PDB entry 8BD4 | electron microscopy, 3.44 A resolution | chains A and S of the 12 polymer chains in the assembly

== Chain A ==
Molecule: TnsC
Source organism: Scytonema hofmannii
Reference sequence: A0A8J0PCL3 (A0A8J0PCL3_9CYAN); residues 1-276 here = UniProt positions 1-276
Amino-acid sequence (276 residues; row label = number of the first residue in the row):
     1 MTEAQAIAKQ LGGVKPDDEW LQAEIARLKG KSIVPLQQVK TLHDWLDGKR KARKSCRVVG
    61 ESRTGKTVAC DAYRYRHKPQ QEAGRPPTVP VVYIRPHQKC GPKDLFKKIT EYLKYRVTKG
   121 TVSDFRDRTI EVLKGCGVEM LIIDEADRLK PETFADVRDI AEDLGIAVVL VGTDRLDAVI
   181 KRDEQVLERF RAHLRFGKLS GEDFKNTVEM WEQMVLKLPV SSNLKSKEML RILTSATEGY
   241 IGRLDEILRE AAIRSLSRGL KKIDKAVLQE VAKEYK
Disordered / not traced: 1-16
Bound ions: Mg2+: T67 (together with ATP); Zn2+: R128 (shared with C133(S), C136(S), C151(S), C154(S) of chain S)
Ligand contacts: ATP (adenosine-5'-triphosphate): K31, S32, I33, V34, V39, E61, S62, R63, T64, G65, K66, T67, V68, E145, T173, W211, I241, G242, D245

== Chain S ==
Molecule: TniQ (Homology model)
Source organism: Scytonema hofmannii
Reference sequence: A0A8J0PCL5 (A0A8J0PCL5_9CYAN); residue numbers follow UniProt; this construct covers 1-167
Amino-acid sequence (167 residues; each row starts with the number of its first residue):
     1 MIEAPDVKPW LFLIKPYEGE SLSHFLGRFR RANHLSASGL GTLAGIGAIV ARWERFHFNP
    61 RPSQQELEAI ASVVEVDAQR LAQMLPPAGV GMQHEPIRLC GACYAESPCH RIEWQYKSVW
   121 KCDRHQLKIL AKCPNCQAPF KMPALWEDGC CHRCRMPFAE MAKLQKV
Disordered / not traced: 1-11, 167
Bound ions: Zn2+ site 1: C100, C103, C122, H125; Zn2+ site 2: C133, C136, C151, C154 (shared with R128(A) of chain A)

== How chain A and chain S interact ==
Residue-residue contacts - 73 pairs, chain A then chain S:
  Q81(A) with E160(S), hydrogen bond
  E82(A) with K163(S)
  A83(A) with K163(S), hydrogen bond (backbone-side chain)
  G84(A) with K163(S)
  R85(A) with E160(S); K163(S)
  P86(A) with M156(S), hydrophobic
  P87(A) with E160(S)
  K107(A) with R155(S)
  T110(A) with C151(S), hydrogen bond (side chain-backbone); H152(S); R153(S), hydrogen bond (side chain-backbone); C154(S); R155(S), hydrogen bond (backbone-side chain)
  E111(A) with D148(S); R155(S)
  L113(A) with R155(S); P157(S)
  K114(A) with C150(S), hydrogen bond (backbone-side chain); R155(S); M156(S); P157(S)
  Y115(A) with N135(S); D148(S); C150(S), hydrogen bond (backbone-side chain); C151(S); C154(S), hydrophobic; R155(S), hydrogen bond (backbone-side chain); M156(S), hydrogen bond (side chain-backbone); P157(S)
  R116(A) with W146(S), hydrogen bond (side chain-backbone); E147(S), salt bridge; D148(S), salt bridge; G149(S); C150(S), hydrogen bond (backbone-backbone); C151(S), hydrogen bond (backbone-backbone); H152(S), hydrogen bond (backbone-backbone); R155(S), hydrogen bond (backbone-side chain)
  V117(A) with K141(S); L145(S); D148(S), hydrogen bond (backbone-side chain); C150(S); H152(S); R155(S)
  T118(A) with F140(S); K141(S), hydrogen bond (backbone-side chain); H152(S), hydrogen bond
  K119(A) with K141(S), hydrogen bond (backbone-side chain); L145(S)
  G120(A) with K141(S)
  D124(A) with R153(S)
  F125(A) with K141(S)
  D127(A) with R153(S), hydrogen bond (backbone-side chain)
  R128(A) with C133(S), hydrogen bond; C136(S), hydrogen bond; A138(S); C151(S), hydrogen bond; H152(S); R153(S); C154(S), hydrogen bond; R155(S); M156(S)
  T129(A) with R153(S), hydrogen bond (backbone-backbone)
  E131(A) with C133(S); N135(S); C136(S), hydrogen bond; Q137(S); R153(S), salt bridge; C154(S), hydrogen bond
  V132(A) with R153(S); C154(S), hydrogen bond (backbone-backbone); R155(S); M156(S)
Other interface residues (no listed pair), chain A (28 interface residues in all): I109, L133, G135
Other interface residues (no listed pair), chain S (26 interface residues in all): R31, P139, M161, L164

== In short ==
28 residues of chain A face 26 of chain S across their interface, with 27 hydrogen bonds and 3 salt bridges.
Polar contacts include R116(A)-E147(S), R116(A)-D148(S) and E131(A)-R153(S). Ligands of chain A: ATP. R128(A),
C133(S), C136(S), C151(S) and C154(S) form the Zn2+ site 2.
Here chain A is TnsC and chain S is TniQ (Homology model), both from Scytonema hofmannii. Entry 8BD4
(TniQ-capped Tns-ATP-dsDNA complex) was determined by electron microscopy together with 8BD5 and 8BD6 from the
same study.
